PDB entry 2PZG | X-ray diffraction, 1.80 A resolution | chain A

Chain A:
Molecule: Cystic fibrosis transmembrane conductance regulator
Source organism: Homo sapiens
Notes: fragment: CFTR NBD1 375-646(del405-436); engineered mutation(s): del405-436
UniProt: P13569 (CFTR_HUMAN); residue numbers follow UniProt; this construct covers 375-404, 437-646
Sequence (241 residues; row label = number of the first residue in the row; note: 32 numbers in that range are skipped by the numbering (no residue carries them; nothing is unmodelled there)):
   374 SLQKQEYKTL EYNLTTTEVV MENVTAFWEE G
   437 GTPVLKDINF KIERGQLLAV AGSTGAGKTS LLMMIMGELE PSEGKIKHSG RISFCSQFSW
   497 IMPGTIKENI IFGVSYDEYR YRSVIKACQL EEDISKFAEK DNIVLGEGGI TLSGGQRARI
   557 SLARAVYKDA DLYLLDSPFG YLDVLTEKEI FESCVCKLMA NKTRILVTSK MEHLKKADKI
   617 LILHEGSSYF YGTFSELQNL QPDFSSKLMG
Unresolved in the structure: 374-389, 636-637
Covalently attached groups: covalent link G404-G437
Construct notes: expression tag (374); variant M470 (Val in P13569)
Small-molecule neighbours:
  - ATP (adenosine-5'-triphosphate): W401, V440, S459, T460, G461, A462, G463, K464, T465, S466, M469, Q493
  - Mg2+ (MG): T465, Q493, D572

Overview:
Chain A binds Mg2+ and ATP.
Chain A is Cystic fibrosis transmembrane conductance regulator (Homo sapiens); the structure, Minimal human
CFTR first nucleotide binding domain as a monomer, was determined by X-ray diffraction (same publication as
2PZE and 2PZF).
